PDB entry 3SXU | X-ray diffraction, 1.85 A resolution | chains A and B of the 3 polymer chains in the assembly

== Chain A ==
Molecule: DNA polymerase III subunit chi
From: Escherichia coli
Notes: EC 2.7.7.7
Reference sequence: P28905 (HOLC_ECOLI); residues 1-147 here = UniProt positions 1-147
Amino-acid sequence (150 residues; numbered -2 to 147; the number before each row is that of its first residue; numbers below 1 keep their minus sign (Gly-2 is residue -2)):
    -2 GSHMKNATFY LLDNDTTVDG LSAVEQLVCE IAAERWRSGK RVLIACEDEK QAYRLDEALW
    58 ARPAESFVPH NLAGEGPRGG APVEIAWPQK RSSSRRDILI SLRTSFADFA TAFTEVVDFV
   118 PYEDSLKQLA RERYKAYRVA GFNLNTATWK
Disordered / not traced: -2 to 1
Construct notes: expression tag (-2 to 0)
What the authors report for this chain:
  - mutagenesis - R128A, R128E/K132E, K132A, R135A: unchanged binding to DNA polymerase III subunit psi (chain B)
  - mutagenesis - R128A, R128E/K132E: abolished binding to SSB
  - mutagenesis - R128A, R128E/K132E: decreased catalytic activity
  - mutagenesis - R128A: unchanged growth
  - mutagenesis - R128E/K132E: unchanged stability
  - mutagenesis - R128E/K132E (1.4-fold): decreased growth

== Chain B ==
Molecule: DNA polymerase III subunit psi
From: Escherichia coli
Notes: EC 2.7.7.7
Reference sequence: P28632 (HOLD_ECOLI); residue numbers follow UniProt; this construct covers 2-137
Amino-acid sequence (138 residues; row label = number of the first residue in the row; numbering starts at 0):
     0 MGTSRRDWQL QQLGITQWSL RRPGALQGEI AIAIPAHVRL VMVANDLPAL TDPLVSDVLR
    60 ALTVSPDQVL QLTPEKIAML PQGSHCNSWR LGTDEPLSLE GAQVASPALT DLRANPTARA
   120 ALWQQICTYE HDFFPRND
Disordered / not traced: 0-32, 135-137
Construct notes: expression tag (0-1)

== Chain A / chain B interface ==
Residue-residue contacts (31; chain A residue first):
  Trp33(A) - Asp56(B)
  Trp33(A) - Arg59(B)
  Trp33(A) - Ala60(B)
  Arg34(A) - Asp56(B)  salt bridge
  Arg34(A) - Arg59(B)
  Trp57(A) - Pro115(B)
  Trp57(A) - Arg118(B)  hydrogen bond (backbone-side chain)
  Trp57(A) - Ala119(B)
  Trp57(A) - Trp122(B)  hydrophobic
  Ala58(A) - Pro115(B)  hydrophobic
  Ala58(A) - Arg118(B)
  Glu62(A) - Arg112(B)
  Ser63(A) - Leu53(B)
  Ser63(A) - Asp56(B)
  Ser63(A) - Arg118(B)  hydrogen bond (backbone-side chain)
  Phe64(A) - Leu53(B)  hydrophobic
  Phe64(A) - Asp56(B)  hydrogen bond (backbone-side chain)
  Phe64(A) - Val57(B)  hydrophobic
  Phe64(A) - Ala60(B)  hydrophobic
  Phe64(A) - Arg118(B)
  Phe64(A) - Trp122(B)  hydrophobic
  Pro66(A) - Ala60(B)  hydrophobic
  Pro66(A) - Trp122(B)  hydrophobic
  His67(A) - Trp122(B)
  Asn68(A) - Trp122(B)
  Pro74(A) - Trp122(B)
  Pro74(A) - Cys126(B)
  Pro74(A) - Glu129(B)
  Arg75(A) - Glu129(B)  salt bridge
  Arg75(A) - His130(B)  hydrogen bond
  Pro79(A) - Trp122(B)
Other interface residues (no listed pair), chain A (15 interface residues in all): Gly73, Ala78
Other interface residues (no listed pair), chain B (16 interface residues in all): Leu121, Ile125, Phe133

== In short ==
15 residues of chain A and 16 residues of chain B are in contact, with 4 hydrogen bonds and 2 salt bridges.
Polar contacts include Arg34(A)-Asp56(B), Arg75(A)-Glu129(B) and Trp57(A)-Arg118(B). The paper reports that
R128A and R128E/K132E of chain A abolish binding to SSB; R128A and R128E/K132E of chain A reduce catalytic
activity.
Chain A is DNA polymerase III subunit chi and chain B is DNA polymerase III subunit psi, both from Escherichia
coli; the structure, Structure of the E. coli SSB-DNA polymerase III interface, was determined by X-ray
diffraction.
